Entry 6P8G (X-ray diffraction, 2.80 A resolution); this record covers chains A and B of the 3 polymer chains in the assembly.

# Chain A
Protein: G1/S-specific cyclin-D1
Source organism: Homo sapiens
UniProt: P24385 (CCND1_HUMAN); residues 19-267 here = UniProt positions 19-267
Chain sequence (249 residues; numbered 19 to 267; the number before each row is that of its first residue):
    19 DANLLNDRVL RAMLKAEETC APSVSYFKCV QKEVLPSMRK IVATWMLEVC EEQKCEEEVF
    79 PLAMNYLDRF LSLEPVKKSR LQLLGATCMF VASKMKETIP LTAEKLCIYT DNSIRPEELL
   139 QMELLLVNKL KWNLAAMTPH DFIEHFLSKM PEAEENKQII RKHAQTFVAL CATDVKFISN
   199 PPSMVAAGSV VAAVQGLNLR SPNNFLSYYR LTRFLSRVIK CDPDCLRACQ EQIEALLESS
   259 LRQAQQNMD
Disordered / not traced: 19, 263-267

# Chain B
Protein: Cyclin-dependent kinase 4
Source organism: Homo sapiens
Notes: EC 2.7.11.22
UniProt: P11802 (CDK4_HUMAN); aligned to UniProt positions 2-300 over residues 2-300 (the alignment contains insertions or deletions, so no single offset holds)
Chain sequence (302 residues; numbered -1 to 300; the number before each row is that of its first residue; numbers below 1 keep their minus sign (Gly-1 is residue -1)):
    -1 GEFATSRYEP VAEIGVGAYG TVYKARDPHS GHFVALKSVR VPNGEEGLPI STVREVALLR
    59 RLEAFEHPNV VRLMDVCATS RTDREIKVTL VFEHVDQDLR TYLDKAPPPG LPAETIKDLM
   119 RQFLRGLDFL HANCIVHRDL KPENILVTSG GTVKLADFGL ARIYSYQMAL TPVVVTLWYR
   179 APEVLLQSTY ATPVDMWSVG CIFAEMFRRK PLFCGNSEAD QLGKIFDLIG LPPEDDWPRD
   239 VSLPRGAFPP RGPRPVQSVV PEMEESGAQL LLEMLTFNPH KRISAFRALQ HSYLHKDEGN
   299 PE
Disordered / not traced: -1 to 17, 26-28, 79-81, 159-172, 297-300
Construct notes: expression tag (-1 to 1); engineered mutation Glu43 (Gly46 in P11802), Glu44 (Gly47 in P11802)

# Interface between chain A and chain B
Contacting residue pairs - 38 pairs, chain A then chain B:
  Asn21(A) - Phe284(B)
  Arg26(A) - Asp126(B)  salt bridge
  Arg26(A) - Phe284(B)
  Ala30(A) - Phe63(B)
  Ala34(A) - Phe63(B)  hydrophobic
  Thr37(A) - Ala62(B)
  Phe108(A) - Glu44(B)
  Lys112(A) - Glu44(B)  hydrogen bond (side chain-backbone)
  Lys112(A) - Gly45(B)
  Lys112(A) - Leu46(B)  hydrogen bond (side chain-backbone)
  Lys112(A) - Ile48(B)
  Lys112(A) - Arg52(B)  hydrogen bond (backbone-side chain)
  Met113(A) - Val51(B)
  Met113(A) - Arg52(B)
  Lys114(A) - Arg52(B)
  Glu115(A) - Arg52(B)
  Pro118(A) - Ile48(B)
  Thr120(A) - Glu44(B)
  Ala121(A) - Glu44(B)  hydrogen bond (backbone-side chain)
  Glu122(A) - Glu44(B)
  Leu138(A) - Gly42(B)
  Leu138(A) - Glu44(B)
  Leu138(A) - Gly45(B)
  Glu141(A) - Gly45(B)
  Glu141(A) - Leu46(B)  hydrogen bond (side chain-backbone)
  Leu142(A) - Ser78(B)
  Leu142(A) - Ile84(B)  hydrophobic
  Asn146(A) - Ala76(B)
  Lys149(A) - Arg58(B)  hydrogen bond (backbone-side chain)
  Trp150(A) - Val54(B)  hydrophobic
  Trp150(A) - Ala55(B)
  Trp150(A) - Arg58(B)
  Trp150(A) - Val74(B)
  Trp150(A) - Ala76(B)  hydrophobic
  Asn151(A) - Arg58(B)
  Leu152(A) - Ala55(B)  hydrophobic
  Ala153(A) - Ala55(B)
  Ala153(A) - Arg59(B)
Other interface residues (no listed pair), chain A (26 interface residues in all): Lys33, Thr116, Val145
Other interface residues (no listed pair), chain B (22 interface residues in all): Thr50, Leu56, Val86

# Summary
The interface between chain A and chain B involves 26 residues on one side and 22 on the other, with 6
hydrogen bonds and 1 salt bridge. Among the polar pairs are Arg26(A)-Asp126(B), Lys112(A)-Glu44(B) and
Lys112(A)-Leu46(B).
Here chain A is G1/S-specific cyclin-D1 and chain B is Cyclin-dependent kinase 4, both from Homo sapiens.
Entry 6P8G (Crystal structure of CDK4 in complex with CyclinD1 and P27) was determined by X-ray diffraction,
deposited together with 6P8E, 6P8F and 6P8H.
